7EKQ - chains J and K of the 19 polymer chains in the assembly; structure by electron microscopy, 3.60 A resolution.

# Chain J
Protein: ATP-dependent Clp protease proteolytic subunit
From: Chlamydomonas reinhardtii
Notes: EC 3.4.21.92
UniProt: P42380 (CLPP_CHLRE); residues 316-523 here correspond to UniProt positions 317-524 (UniProt number = residue number + 1)
Chain sequence (208 residues; each row starts with the number of its first residue):
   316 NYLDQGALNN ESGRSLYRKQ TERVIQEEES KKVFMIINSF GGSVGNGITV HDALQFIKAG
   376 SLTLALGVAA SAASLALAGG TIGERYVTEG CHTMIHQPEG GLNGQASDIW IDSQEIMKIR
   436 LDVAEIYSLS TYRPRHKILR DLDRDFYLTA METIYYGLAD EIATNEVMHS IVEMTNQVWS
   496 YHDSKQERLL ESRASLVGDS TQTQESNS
Disordered / not traced: 316-344, 510-523
Swiss-Prot annotation at these positions:
  - active site: Ser-386 (Nucleophile), His-411

# Chain K
Protein: ATP-dependent Clp protease proteolytic subunit
From: Chlamydomonas reinhardtii
UniProt: A8IXD6 (A8IXD6_CHLRE); residues 1-251 here correspond to UniProt positions 26-276 (UniProt number = residue number + 25)
Chain sequence (251 residues; row label = number of the first residue in the row):
     1 RKLSHLRKKL WKEAGPPPDL ATRLFSERIM YLGMPIDSSV AELLTAQLFV LVQEAPDPIF
    61 FYINSTGIAK STTKFGNEHE AIAVYSMMKG VQKYCPIYTL CVGNAFGEAA LLLSAGSPGK
   121 RAALRSSTIM LRQPLQRLGG MQASDIDIYR KITREKTATM AKYLAACTKK TEEQIMTDFT
   181 RPRYFNPYEA VSYGLIDTVL EPKEERAVFK DWEKMGSEIA DLGLWDDEEQ PLPTNIMYPG
   241 TSQYWRSDFD G
Disordered / not traced: 234-251

# Chain J / chain K interface
Pairs across the interface - 34 pairs, chain J then chain K:
  Ile-351(J) / Glu-42(K)
  Asn-353(J) / Glu-42(K)
  Asn-353(J) / Ala-83(K)
  Phe-355(J) / Asn-77(K)
  Leu-381(J) / Ala-83(K)
  Gly-382(J) / His-79(K)
  Val-383(J) / His-79(K)
  Glu-404(J) / Tyr-163(K)
  Gly-405(J) / Ile-82(K)
  Gly-405(J) / Lys-156(K)  hydrogen bond (backbone-side chain)
  Gly-405(J) / Tyr-163(K)
  His-407(J) / Glu-155(K)  salt bridge
  His-407(J) / Lys-156(K)
  Arg-459(J) / Ser-144(K)  hydrogen bond
  Asp-460(J) / Asp-145(K)
  Asp-460(J) / Ile-148(K)
  Phe-461(J) / Ile-148(K)  hydrophobic
  Tyr-462(J) / Ile-148(K)  hydrophobic
  Tyr-462(J) / Lys-151(K)  hydrogen bond (backbone-side chain)
  Tyr-462(J) / Ile-152(K)  hydrophobic
  Thr-464(J) / Glu-155(K)
  His-484(J) / Gly-90(K)
  His-484(J) / Lys-93(K)
  His-484(J) / Tyr-94(K)  hydrogen bond (backbone-side chain)
  Thr-490(J) / Phe-49(K)
  Asn-491(J) / Val-52(K)
  Asn-491(J) / Gln-53(K)
  Asp-498(J) / Gln-53(K)  hydrogen bond
  Glu-502(J) / Lys-2(K)  salt bridge
  Leu-505(J) / Ser-4(K)
  Leu-505(J) / His-5(K)
  Leu-505(J) / Lys-8(K)
  Arg-508(J) / Lys-8(K)
  Ala-509(J) / Lys-8(K)
Other interface residues (no listed pair), chain J (28 interface residues in all): Thr-403, Leu-463, Met-483, Val-487, Glu-488, Glu-506
Other interface residues (no listed pair), chain K (28 interface residues in all): Arg-1, Thr-45, Ser-86, Met-87, Tyr-149

# Summary
The chain J/chain K interface involves 28 residues from each chain, with 5 hydrogen bonds and 2 salt bridges.
Polar pairs include His-407(J)/Glu-155(K), Glu-502(J)/Lys-2(K) and Gly-405(J)/Lys-156(K). UniProt lists
active-site residues Ser-386(J) and His-411(J) on chain J.
Here chain J is ATP-dependent Clp protease proteolytic subunit and chain K is ATP-dependent Clp protease
proteolytic subunit, both from Chlamydomonas reinhardtii. Entry 7EKQ (CrClpP-S2c) was determined by electron
microscopy (same publication as 7EKO).
